7P1P - chains aa and A of the 4 polymer chains in the assembly; structure by X-ray diffraction, 3.03 A resolution.

Chain aa:
Name: Acetylcholinesterase
Organism: Homo sapiens
Notes: EC 3.1.1.7
UniProtKB: P22303 (ACES_HUMAN); residues 2-258 here correspond to UniProt positions 33-289 (UniProt number = residue number + 31)
Amino-acid sequence (257 residues; numbered 2 to 258; the number before each row is that of its first residue):
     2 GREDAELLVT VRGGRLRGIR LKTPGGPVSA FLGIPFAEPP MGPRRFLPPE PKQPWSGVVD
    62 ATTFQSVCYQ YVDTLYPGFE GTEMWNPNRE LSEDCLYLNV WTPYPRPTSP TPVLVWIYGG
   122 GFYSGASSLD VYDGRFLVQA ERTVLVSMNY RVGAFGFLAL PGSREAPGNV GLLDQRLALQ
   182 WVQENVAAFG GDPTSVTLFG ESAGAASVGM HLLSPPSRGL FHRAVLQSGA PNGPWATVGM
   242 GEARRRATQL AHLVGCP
Disordered / not traced: 2-4
Cystine bridges: C69-C96
Ligand contacts: 4IX ((2R,3R,4S,5S,6R)-2-[4-[1-[3-[6-[(Z)-hydroxyiminomethyl]-5-oxidanyl-pyridin-2-yl]propyl]-1,2,3-triazol-4-yl]butoxy]-6-(hydroxymethyl)oxane-3,4,5-triol): Y72, D74, W86, G120, G121, G122, Y124, E202, S203, A204
Swiss-Prot annotation at these positions:
  - active site: S203 (Acyl-ester intermediate)
  - binding site (galanthamine): W86, E202, S203
  - binding site (huperzine A): W86, Y133
  - binding site (huprine W): G122, S203
Reported in the primary citation:
  - binding site for 4IX: W86, G121, G122, S203
  - catalytic residues: S203 (citing earlier work)

Chain A:
Name: Acetylcholinesterase
Organism: Homo sapiens
Notes: EC 3.1.1.7
UniProtKB: P22303 (ACES_HUMAN); residues 262-543 here correspond to UniProt positions 293-574 (UniProt number = residue number + 31)
Amino-acid sequence (282 residues; row label = number of the first residue in the row):
   262 TGGNDTELVA CLRTRPAQVL VNHEWHVLPQ ESVFRFSFVP VVDGDFLSDT PEALINAGDF
   322 HGLQVLVGVV KDEGSYFLVY GAPGFSKDNE SLISRAEFLA GVRVGVPQVS DLAAEAVVLH
   382 YTDWLHPEDP ARLREALSDV VGDHNVVCPV AQLAGRLAAQ GARVYAYVFE HRASTLSWPL
   442 WMGVPHGYEI EFIFGIPLDP SRNYTAEEKI FAQRLMRYWA NFARTGDPNE PRDPKAPQWP
   502 PYTAGAQQYV SLDLRPLEVR RGLRAQACAF WNRFLPKLLS AT
Cystine bridges: C409-C529
Covalently attached groups: glycan linked to N350
Ligand contacts: 4IX ((2R,3R,4S,5S,6R)-2-[4-[1-[3-[6-[(Z)-hydroxyiminomethyl]-5-oxidanyl-pyridin-2-yl]propyl]-1,2,3-triazol-4-yl]butoxy]-6-(hydroxymethyl)oxane-3,4,5-triol): W286, L289, Q291, E292, F297, Y337, F338, Y341, H447
Swiss-Prot annotation at these positions:
  - active site (Charge relay system): E334, H447
  - binding site (galanthamine): Y337
  - binding site (huperzine A): Y337
  - binding site (huprine W): W439, H447
  - glycosylation (N-linked (GlcNAc...) asparagine): N265, N350, N464
Reported in the primary citation:
  - binding site for 4IX: W286, F295, Y341

Interface between chain aa and chain A:
Pairs across the interface (185):
  P25(aa) with L459(A)
  G43(aa) with R274(A)
  P44(aa) with R274(A), hydrogen bond (backbone-side chain)
  R46(aa) with L273(A), hydrogen bond (side chain-backbone); R274(A), hydrogen bond (backbone-side chain); R276(A), hydrogen bond (side chain-backbone); A278(A); L281(A)
  F47(aa) with V270(A), hydrophobic; L273(A), hydrophobic; R274(A)
  L48(aa) with R274(A)
  Y70(aa) with A278(A), hydrophobic; Q279(A)
  Q71(aa) with V282(A)
  Y72(aa) with V282(A); W286(A)
  D74(aa) with Y341(A), hydrogen bond
  L76(aa) with V340(A); Y341(A), hydrophobic
  Y77(aa) with S347(A), hydrogen bond; K348(A), hydrogen bond (side chain-backbone); D349(A)
  F80(aa) with K348(A); S438(A); W439(A), hydrophobic
  E81(aa) with S438(A)
  G82(aa) with Y337(A); S438(A), hydrogen bond (backbone-side chain); W439(A), hydrogen bond (backbone-side chain); Y449(A), hydrogen bond (backbone-side chain)
  T83(aa) with Y337(A); Y341(A); W439(A)
  M85(aa) with Y449(A), hydrogen bond; E452(A)
  W86(aa) with Y337(A); G448(A); Y449(A), hydrogen bond; I451(A), hydrophobic
  E94(aa) with A278(A)
  P113(aa) with R485(A)
  L115(aa) with A484(A), hydrophobic
  W117(aa) with F455(A), hydrophobic
  G122(aa) with F297(A)
  F123(aa) with F299(A); V300(A), hydrophobic; P301(A)
  Y124(aa) with E285(A); W286(A), hydrophobic; F297(A), hydrophobic
  D131(aa) with I457(A)
  V132(aa) with I451(A), hydrophobic; F455(A); I457(A)
  Y133(aa) with I451(A), hydrophobic; F455(A)
  D134(aa) with F455(A)
  F137(aa) with F455(A); G456(A); L459(A), hydrophobic; D460(A); M477(A)
  L138(aa) with I454(A); M477(A)
  A141(aa) with M477(A), hydrophobic
  E142(aa) with R478(A), salt bridge; A481(A); R485(A), salt bridge
  G154(aa) with F299(A)
  A155(aa) with F299(A)
  F156(aa) with A278(A), hydrophobic; V282(A), hydrophobic
  F158(aa) with F299(A); V300(A); P301(A)
  L159(aa) with F299(A), hydrophobic
  L161(aa) with D266(A); V270(A), hydrophobic
  S164(aa) with D266(A)
  E166(aa) with V270(A); R274(A), salt bridge
  A167(aa) with V270(A), hydrophobic
  P168(aa) with D304(A)
  N170(aa) with P301(A); V302(A), hydrogen bond (side chain-backbone); D304(A), hydrogen bond; F307(A)
  L173(aa) with F307(A), hydrophobic
  R177(aa) with F307(A)
  S196(aa) with A484(A)
  T198(aa) with A484(A)
  F200(aa) with F455(A), hydrophobic
  E202(aa) with H447(A), salt bridge; G448(A); E450(A); I451(A)
  S203(aa) with H447(A), hydrogen bond
  M211(aa) with P301(A), hydrophobic; F307(A); L308(A), hydrophobic
  H212(aa) with F307(A)
  L213(aa) with L324(A), hydrophobic
  L214(aa) with P312(A); L315(A)
  S215(aa) with F307(A), hydrogen bond (side chain-backbone)
  R219(aa) with L324(A)
  H223(aa) with L324(A)
  R224(aa) with Q325(A), hydrogen bond; F483(A); A484(A), hydrogen bond (side chain-backbone); T486(A); G487(A)
  A225(aa) with Q325(A), hydrogen bond (backbone-backbone); V326(A); L327(A), hydrogen bond (backbone-backbone); F483(A)
  V226(aa) with L327(A); W480(A); F483(A), hydrophobic
  L227(aa) with L327(A), hydrogen bond (backbone-backbone); V328(A); G329(A), hydrogen bond (backbone-backbone); L414(A), hydrophobic
  Q228(aa) with G329(A); Y428(A); E450(A); W480(A)
  S229(aa) with G329(A), hydrogen bond (backbone-backbone); V330(A); V331(A); E334(A), hydrogen bond; V407(A); H447(A); E450(A)
  G230(aa) with V411(A)
  P232(aa) with P312(A)
  N233(aa) with P410(A), hydrogen bond (side chain-backbone); Q413(A), hydrogen bond; L414(A)
  G234(aa) with P410(A)
  P235(aa) with R296(A); H405(A); N406(A)
  W236(aa) with F295(A); R296(A); F297(A), hydrophobic; V300(A); N406(A), hydrogen bond (side chain-backbone)
  A237(aa) with V300(A); P301(A)
  T238(aa) with V300(A); P301(A); P312(A)
  V239(aa) with V300(A), hydrophobic; P301(A), hydrogen bond (backbone-backbone); V302(A); V303(A), hydrogen bond (backbone-backbone)
  G240(aa) with V302(A)
  M241(aa) with V302(A), hydrophobic; V303(A); D304(A)
  E243(aa) with P290(A)
  A244(aa) with V302(A), hydrophobic
  R245(aa) with D266(A), salt bridge
  R246(aa) with V288(A), hydrogen bond (side chain-backbone); P290(A)
  R247(aa) with V288(A); L289(A); F297(A), hydrogen bond (side chain-backbone); S298(A), hydrogen bond (side chain-backbone)
  Q250(aa) with H287(A); V288(A)
  L251(aa) with H284(A); V288(A)
  A252(aa) with L269(A), hydrophobic; L273(A), hydrophobic
  L254(aa) with H284(A); H287(A)
  V255(aa) with R276(A), hydrogen bond (backbone-side chain); H284(A)
  G256(aa) with R276(A)
  C257(aa) with C272(A), disulfide; L273(A)
  P258(aa) with L269(A)
Interface residues without a listed pair, chain aa (99 interface residues in all): L92, G135, T144, L146, A160, P162, G169, L174, S218, A231, A248
Interface residues without a listed pair, chain A (86 interface residues in all): T267, P277, V280, I316, F321, G323, P461, R463
Disulfides between the chains: C257(aa)-C272(A)

Overview:
99 residues of chain aa and 86 residues of chain A are in contact, with 1 disulfide bond, 33 hydrogen bonds
and 5 salt bridges. Polar pairs include E142(aa)-R478(A), E142(aa)-R485(A) and E166(aa)-R274(A). From the
paper: the catalytic residue S203(aa); a binding site for 4IX at W86(aa), G121(aa) and W286(A) among others.
Chain aa is Acetylcholinesterase and chain A is Acetylcholinesterase, both from Homo sapiens; the structure,
Crystal structure of human acetylcholinesterase in complex with
(E)-3-hydroxy-6-(3-(4-(4-(((2R,3R,4S,5S,6R)-3,4,5-trihydroxy-6-(hydroxymethyl)tetrahydro-2H-pyran-2-yl)oxy)butyl)-1H-1,2,3-triazol-1-yl)propyl)picolinaldehyde
oxime, was determined by X-ray diffraction (same publication as 7P1N).
